1NY2 - chains 2 and 4 of the 4 polymer chains in the assembly; structure by X-ray diffraction, 2.30 A resolution.

== Chain 2 ==
Molecule: thrombin Heavy chain
From: Homo sapiens
Notes: EC 3.4.21.5; fragment: heavy chain B
UniProtKB: P00734 (THRB_HUMAN); the construct lacks a stretch of the UniProt sequence and is renumbered around it, so the offset changes along the chain: 16-36 = UniProt 364-384; 37-60 = UniProt 386-409; 61-77 = UniProt 419-435; 78-97 = UniProt 437-456; 7 more segments
Amino-acid sequence (259 residues; numbered 16 to 247 plus 28 insertion-coded residues; 1 number in that range is skipped by the numbering (no residue carries it; nothing is unmodelled there); the number before each row is that of its first residue; a row labelled like 60A-60I holds insertion residues (60A, then the next letters in order)):
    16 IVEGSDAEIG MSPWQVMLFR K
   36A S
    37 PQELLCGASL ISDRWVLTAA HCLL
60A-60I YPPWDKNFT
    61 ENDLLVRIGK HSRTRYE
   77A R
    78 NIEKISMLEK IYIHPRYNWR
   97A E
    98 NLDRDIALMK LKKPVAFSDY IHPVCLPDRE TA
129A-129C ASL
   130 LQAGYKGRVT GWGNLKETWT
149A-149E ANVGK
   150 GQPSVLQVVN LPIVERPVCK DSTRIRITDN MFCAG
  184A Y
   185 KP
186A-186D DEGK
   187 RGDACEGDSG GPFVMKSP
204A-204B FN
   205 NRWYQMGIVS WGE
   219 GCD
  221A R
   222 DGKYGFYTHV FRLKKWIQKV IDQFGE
Disulfide bonds: Cys42-Cys58, Cys168-Cys182, Cys191-Cys220
Swiss-Prot annotation at these positions:
  - region: Ala183 to Val200 (High affinity receptor-binding region which is also known as the TP508 peptide)
  - active site (Charge relay system): His57, Asp102, Ser195
  - glycosylation: Asn60G (N-linked (GlcNAc...) (complex) asparagine)

== Chain 4 ==
Molecule: Inhibitor peptide RPPGF
Amino-acid sequence (5 residues; row label = number of the first residue in the row):
   380 RPPGF
Unresolved in the structure: 384

== Chain 2 / chain 4 interface ==
Contacting residue pairs (20):
  His57(2) - Arg380(4)  hydrogen bond (side chain-backbone)
  His57(2) - Pro381(4)
  Trp60D(2) - Pro381(4)  hydrophobic
  Leu99(2) - Pro381(4)
  Asp189(2) - Arg380(4)  salt bridge
  Ala190(2) - Arg380(4)  hydrogen bond (backbone-side chain)
  Cys191(2) - Arg380(4)
  Glu192(2) - Arg380(4)
  Ser195(2) - Arg380(4)  hydrogen bond (side chain-backbone)
  Val213(2) - Arg380(4)
  Ser214(2) - Arg380(4)  hydrogen bond (backbone-backbone)
  Ser214(2) - Pro381(4)
  Trp215(2) - Arg380(4)
  Trp215(2) - Pro381(4)
  Gly216(2) - Arg380(4)
  Gly216(2) - Pro381(4)  hydrogen bond (backbone-backbone)
  Gly216(2) - Pro382(4)
  Gly216(2) - Gly383(4)  hydrogen bond (backbone-backbone)
  Gly219(2) - Arg380(4)  hydrogen bond (backbone-side chain)
  Gly226(2) - Arg380(4)
Interface residues without a listed pair, chain 2 (17 interface residues in all): Gly193, Glu217, Cys220

== Summary ==
The interface between chain 2 and chain 4 involves 17 residues on one side and 4 on the other, with 7 hydrogen
bonds and 1 salt bridge. Polar contacts include Asp189(2)-Arg380(4), His57(2)-Arg380(4) and
Ala190(2)-Arg380(4). UniProt lists 3 active-site residues on chain 2.
Chain 2 is thrombin Heavy chain (Homo sapiens) and chain 4 is Inhibitor peptide RPPGF; the structure, Human
alpha thrombin inhibited by RPPGF and hirugen, was determined by X-ray diffraction.
